7CHW - chains C and D of the 9 polymer chains in the assembly; structure by electron microscopy, 3.58 A resolution.

== Chain C ==
Molecule: DNA-directed RNA polymerase subunit beta
Organism: Escherichia coli (strain K12)
Notes: EC 2.7.7.6
UniProt: P0A8V2 (RPOB_ECOLI); residues 1-1342 here = UniProt positions 1-1342
Amino-acid sequence (1342 residues; numbered 1 to 1342; the number before each row is that of its first residue):
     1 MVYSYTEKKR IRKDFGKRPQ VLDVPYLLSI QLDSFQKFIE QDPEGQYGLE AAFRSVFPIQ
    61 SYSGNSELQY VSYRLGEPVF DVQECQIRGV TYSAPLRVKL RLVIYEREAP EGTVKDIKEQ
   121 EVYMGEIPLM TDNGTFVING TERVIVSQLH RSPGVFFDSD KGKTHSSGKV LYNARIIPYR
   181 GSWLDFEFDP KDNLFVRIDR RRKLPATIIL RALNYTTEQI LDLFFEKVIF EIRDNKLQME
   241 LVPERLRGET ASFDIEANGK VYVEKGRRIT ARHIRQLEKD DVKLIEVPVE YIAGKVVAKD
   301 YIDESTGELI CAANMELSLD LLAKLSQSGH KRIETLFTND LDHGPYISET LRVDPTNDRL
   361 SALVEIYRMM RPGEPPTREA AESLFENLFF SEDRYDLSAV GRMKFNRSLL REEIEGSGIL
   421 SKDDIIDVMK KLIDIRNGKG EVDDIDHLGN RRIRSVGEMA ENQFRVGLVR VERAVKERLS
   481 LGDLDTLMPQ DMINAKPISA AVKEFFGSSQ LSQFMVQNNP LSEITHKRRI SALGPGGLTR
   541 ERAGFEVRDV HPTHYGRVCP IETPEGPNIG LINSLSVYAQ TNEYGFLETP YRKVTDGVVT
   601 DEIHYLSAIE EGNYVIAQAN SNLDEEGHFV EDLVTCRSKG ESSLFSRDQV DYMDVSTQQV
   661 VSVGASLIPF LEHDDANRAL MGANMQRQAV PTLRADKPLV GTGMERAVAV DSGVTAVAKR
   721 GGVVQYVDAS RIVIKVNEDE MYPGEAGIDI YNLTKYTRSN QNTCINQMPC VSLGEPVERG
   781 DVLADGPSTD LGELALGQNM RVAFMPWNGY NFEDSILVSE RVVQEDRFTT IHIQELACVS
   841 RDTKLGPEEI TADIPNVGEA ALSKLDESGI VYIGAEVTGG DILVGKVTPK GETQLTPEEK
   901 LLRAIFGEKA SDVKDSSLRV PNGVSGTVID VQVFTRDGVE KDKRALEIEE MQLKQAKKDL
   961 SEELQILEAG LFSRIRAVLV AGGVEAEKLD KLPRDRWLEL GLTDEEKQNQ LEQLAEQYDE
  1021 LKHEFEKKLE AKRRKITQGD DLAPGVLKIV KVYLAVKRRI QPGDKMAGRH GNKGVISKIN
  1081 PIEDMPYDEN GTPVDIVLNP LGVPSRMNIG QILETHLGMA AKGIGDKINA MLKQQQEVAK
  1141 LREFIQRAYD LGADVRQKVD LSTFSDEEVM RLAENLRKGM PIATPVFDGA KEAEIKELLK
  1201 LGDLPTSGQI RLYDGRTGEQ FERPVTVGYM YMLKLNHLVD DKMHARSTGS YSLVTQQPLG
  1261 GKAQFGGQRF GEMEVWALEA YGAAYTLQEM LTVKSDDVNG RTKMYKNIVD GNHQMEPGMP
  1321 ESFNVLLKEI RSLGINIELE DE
Not modelled in the structure: 1-2, 198
Differences from the reference sequence: engineered mutation V516 (Asp in P0A8V2)
Curated features (UniProtKB/Swiss-Prot):
  - modified residue (N6-acetyllysine): K1022, K1200
  - mutagenesis: I561 (I561S: Resistant to antibiotics salinamide A and B), I569 (I569S: Resistant to antibiotics salinamide A and B), A665 (A665E: Resistant to antibiotics salinamide A and B), D675 (D675A/G: Resistant to antibiotics salinamide A and B), N677 (N677H/K: Resistant to antibiotics salinamide A and B), L680 (L680M: Resistant to antibiotics salinamide A and B), E813 (E813K: Disrupts the enzyme's active center)

== Chain D ==
Molecule: DNA-directed RNA polymerase subunit beta'
Organism: Escherichia coli
Notes: EC 2.7.7.6
UniProt: D7Y6A2 (D7Y6A2_ECOLX); numbering as in UniProt (aligned over 1-1407)
Amino-acid sequence (1407 residues; each row starts with the number of its first residue):
     1 MKDLLKFLKA QTKTEEFDAI KIALASPDMI RSWSFGEVKK PETINYRTFK PERDGLFCAR
    61 IFGPVKDYEC LCGKYKRLKH RGVICEKCGV EVTQTKVRRE RMGHIELASP TAHIWFLKSL
   121 PSRIGLLLDM PLRDIERVLY FESYVVIEGG MTNLERQQIL TEEQYLDALE EFGDEFDAKM
   181 GAEAIQALLK SMDLEQECEQ LREELNETNS ETKRKKLTKR IKLLEAFVQS GNKPEWMILT
   241 VLPVLPPDLR PLVPLDGGRF ATSDLNDLYR RVINRNNRLK RLLDLAAPDI IVRNEKRMLQ
   301 EAVDALLDNG RRGRAITGSN KRPLKSLADM IKGKQGRFRQ NLLGKRVDYS GRSVITVGPY
   361 LRLHQCGLPK KMALELFKPF IYGKLELRGL ATTIKAAKKM VEREEAVVWD ILDEVIREHP
   421 VLLNRAPTLH RLGIQAFEPV LIEGKAIQLH PLVCAAYNAD FDGDQMAVHV PLTLEAQLEA
   481 RALMMSTNNI LSPANGEPII VPSQDVVLGL YYMTRDCVNA KGEGMVLTGP KEAERLYRSG
   541 LASLHARVKV RITEYEKDAN GELVAKTSLK DTTVGRAILW MIVPKGLPYS IVNQALGKKA
   601 ISKMLNTCYR ILGLKPTVIF ADQIMYTGFA YAARSGASVG IDDMVIPEKK HEIISEAEAE
   661 VAEIQEQFQS GLVTAGERYN KVIDIWAAAN DRVSKAMMDN LQTETVINRD GQEEKQVSFN
   721 SIYMMADSGA RGSAAQIRQL AGMRGLMAKP DGSIIETPIT ANFREGLNVL QYFISTHGAR
   781 KGLADTALKT ANSGYLTRRL VDVAQDLVVT EDDCGTHEGI MMTPVIEGGD VKEPLRDRVL
   841 GRVTAEDVLK PGTADILVPR NTLLHEQWCD LLEENSVDAV KVRSVVSCDT DFGVCAHCYG
   901 RDLARGHIIN KGEAIGVIAA QSIGEPGTQL TMRTFHIGGA ASRAAAESSI QVKNKGSIKL
   961 SNVKSVVNSS GKLVITSRNT ELKLIDEFGR TKESYKVPYG AVLAKGDGEQ VAGGETVANW
  1021 DPHTMPVITE VSGFVRFTDM IDGQTITRQT DELTGLSSLV VLDSAERTAG GKDLRPALKI
  1081 VDAQGNDVLI PGTDMPAQYF LPGKAIVQLE DGVQISSGDT LARIPQESGG TKDITGGLPR
  1141 VADLFEARRP KEPAILAEIS GIVSFGKETK GKRRLVITPV DGSDPYEEMI PKWRQLNVFE
  1201 GERVERGDVI SDGPEAPHDI LRLRGVHAVT RYIVNEVQDV YRLQGVKIND KHIEVIVRQM
  1261 LRKATIVNAG SSDFLEGEQV EYSRVKIANR ELEANGKVGA TYSRDLLGIT KASLATESFI
  1321 SAASFQETTR VLTEAAVAGK RDELRGLKEN VIVGRLIPAG TGYAYHQDRM RRRAAGEAPA
  1381 APQVTAEDAS ASLAELLNAG LGGSDNE
Not modelled in the structure: 1-13, 19, 342-343, 933-943, 1181-1184, 1298-1299, 1377-1407
Metal / ion sites: Zn2+ site 1: C70, C72, C85; Mg2+: D460, D462, D464; Zn2+ site 2: C814, C888, C895, C898

== Chain C / chain D interface ==
Contacting residue pairs - 270 pairs, chain C then chain D:
  F545(C) - K781(D)
  F545(C) - A784(D)  hydrophobic
  R548(C) - R780(D)
  D549(C) - H777(D)  salt bridge
  D549(C) - R780(D)  hydrogen bond (backbone-side chain)
  V550(C) - T776(D)
  V550(C) - H777(D)
  V550(C) - R780(D)
  H551(C) - F773(D)
  Y555(C) - V769(D)
  P560(C) - F773(D)  hydrophobic
  P560(C) - T776(D)
  P560(C) - R780(D)
  I561(C) - Y772(D)  hydrophobic
  I561(C) - T776(D)
  T563(C) - R780(D)
  I569(C) - L783(D)  hydrophobic
  N573(C) - R780(D)  hydrogen bond
  Q618(C) - L770(D)
  N620(C) - V769(D)
  S642(C) - L770(D)
  T657(C) - V769(D)
  V660(C) - V769(D)  hydrophobic
  V660(C) - F773(D)  hydrophobic
  L671(C) - Y772(D)
  E672(C) - G766(D)
  E672(C) - L767(D)  hydrogen bond (backbone-backbone)
  H673(C) - F763(D)
  H673(C) - G766(D)
  D674(C) - F763(D)
  D674(C) - Y772(D)
  D675(C) - R744(D)  salt bridge
  D675(C) - Y772(D)
  A676(C) - Y772(D)
  A676(C) - A779(D)  hydrophobic
  N677(C) - A779(D)
  N677(C) - L783(D)
  A679(C) - Y772(D)
  L680(C) - L783(D)  hydrophobic
  F804(C) - S638(D)  hydrogen bond (backbone-side chain)
  M805(C) - A633(D)
  P806(C) - D505(D)
  P806(C) - A632(D)
  P806(C) - A633(D)
  P806(C) - A637(D)
  N808(C) - P359(D)
  N808(C) - F629(D)
  N808(C) - A633(D)
  G809(C) - V357(D)
  G809(C) - P359(D)
  G809(C) - F629(D)
  Y810(C) - P359(D)
  F812(C) - V357(D)  hydrophobic
  F812(C) - C454(D)  hydrophobic
  F812(C) - F461(D)  hydrophobic
  F812(C) - Q504(D)  hydrogen bond (backbone-side chain)
  F812(C) - D505(D)
  F812(C) - F629(D)  hydrophobic
  E813(C) - A459(D)
  E813(C) - F461(D)
  E813(C) - Q504(D)  hydrogen bond
  D814(C) - D462(D)
  S815(C) - V357(D)
  S815(C) - F461(D)
  R841(C) - G257(D)
  K844(C) - F49(D)
  Q894(C) - R77(D)  hydrogen bond
  G1063(C) - V354(D)
  G1063(C) - T356(D)
  K1065(C) - D462(D)
  K1073(C) - D462(D)  salt bridge
  V1075(C) - I355(D)
  V1075(C) - T356(D)
  V1075(C) - F461(D)
  V1075(C) - G463(D)
  I1076(C) - T356(D)
  S1077(C) - V357(D)
  N1099(C) - Q504(D)
  P1100(C) - A637(D)
  P1100(C) - V639(D)
  L1101(C) - Q504(D)
  L1101(C) - D505(D)
  L1101(C) - M725(D)  hydrophobic
  L1101(C) - R731(D)  hydrogen bond (backbone-side chain)
  P1104(C) - M725(D)  hydrophobic
  S1105(C) - R731(D)
  S1105(C) - Q736(D)
  R1106(C) - R731(D)
  M1107(C) - Q736(D)
  M1107(C) - Q739(D)
  M1107(C) - L740(D)  hydrophobic
  M1107(C) - F763(D)  hydrophobic
  I1109(C) - M644(D)  hydrophobic
  I1109(C) - L740(D)  hydrophobic
  I1112(C) - V639(D)  hydrophobic
  I1112(C) - G640(D)
  L1113(C) - I641(D)  hydrophobic
  H1116(C) - I641(D)
  F1187(C) - L767(D)
  E1192(C) - R764(D)
  Q1209(C) - S638(D)
  Q1209(C) - G640(D)
  Q1209(C) - D642(D)
  F1221(C) - A633(D)
  E1222(C) - Y512(D)  hydrogen bond
  E1222(C) - R634(D)
  E1222(C) - S635(D)
  R1223(C) - S635(D)
  R1223(C) - G636(D)
  R1223(C) - F719(D)  hydrogen bond (side chain-backbone)
  R1223(C) - S721(D)
  V1225(C) - S638(D)
  T1226(C) - S638(D)  hydrogen bond (backbone-side chain)
  T1226(C) - V639(D)
  T1226(C) - G640(D)
  V1239(C) - V354(D)  hydrophobic
  V1239(C) - K445(D)
  D1240(C) - K445(D)
  K1242(C) - R352(D)
  K1242(C) - Q465(D)
  M1243(C) - R352(D)
  M1243(C) - S353(D)
  M1243(C) - K371(D)
  M1243(C) - M372(D)  hydrophobic
  M1243(C) - K445(D)
  H1244(C) - G351(D)
  H1244(C) - R352(D)  hydrogen bond (backbone-backbone)
  H1244(C) - M372(D)
  A1245(C) - S350(D)
  A1245(C) - E375(D)
  R1246(C) - D348(D)  salt bridge
  R1246(C) - Y349(D)  hydrogen bond (backbone-backbone)
  R1246(C) - S350(D)  hydrogen bond (backbone-backbone)
  R1246(C) - E375(D)
  S1247(C) - Y349(D)
  S1247(C) - E375(D)
  S1247(C) - K378(D)
  Y1251(C) - D348(D)  hydrogen bond
  L1253(C) - R99(D)
  L1253(C) - V253(D)  hydrophobic
  V1254(C) - R99(D)  hydrogen bond (backbone-side chain)
  T1255(C) - F338(D)
  Q1257(C) - K345(D)
  Q1257(C) - R346(D)
  P1258(C) - R346(D)
  P1258(C) - D348(D)
  Q1264(C) - E375(D)  hydrogen bond
  G1267(C) - R346(D)  hydrogen bond (backbone-side chain)
  G1267(C) - V347(D)
  G1267(C) - S350(D)
  Q1268(C) - R346(D)
  Q1268(C) - V347(D)  hydrogen bond (backbone-backbone)
  Q1268(C) - S350(D)  hydrogen bond (backbone-side chain)
  Q1268(C) - G351(D)
  Q1268(C) - R352(D)
  Q1268(C) - A467(D)
  Q1268(C) - H469(D)
  R1269(C) - G344(D)
  R1269(C) - R346(D)
  F1270(C) - G344(D)
  F1270(C) - K345(D)  hydrogen bond (backbone-backbone)
  F1270(C) - V347(D)  hydrophobic
  F1270(C) - H469(D)
  E1272(C) - Q335(D)
  M1273(C) - T428(D)
  E1274(C) - N424(D)
  E1274(C) - A426(D)
  E1274(C) - T428(D)
  W1276(C) - T797(D)
  W1276(C) - R798(D)
  W1276(C) - V801(D)  hydrophobic
  W1276(C) - V917(D)
  W1276(C) - Q921(D)  hydrogen bond (backbone-side chain)
  L1278(C) - M484(D)  hydrophobic
  E1279(C) - A914(D)
  E1279(C) - V917(D)
  E1279(C) - L1347(D)
  E1279(C) - V1351(D)
  A1280(C) - R431(D)
  A1280(C) - I918(D)  hydrophobic
  Y1281(C) - R431(D)  hydrogen bond (side chain-backbone)
  Y1281(C) - I434(D)  hydrogen bond (side chain-backbone)
  Y1281(C) - M484(D)  hydrophobic
  Y1281(C) - N489(D)  hydrogen bond
  G1282(C) - E479(D)
  G1282(C) - L483(D)
  G1282(C) - G1360(D)
  G1282(C) - T1361(D)  hydrogen bond (backbone-backbone)
  A1283(C) - E479(D)
  A1284(C) - E479(D)
  A1284(C) - L1356(D)
  A1284(C) - I1357(D)  hydrophobic
  A1284(C) - G1362(D)
  Y1285(C) - E475(D)
  Y1285(C) - E479(D)
  Y1285(C) - L1356(D)
  Y1285(C) - T1361(D)
  T1286(C) - A476(D)
  T1286(C) - E479(D)
  L1287(C) - V1351(D)  hydrophobic
  Q1288(C) - L1356(D)
  E1289(C) - P471(D)
  E1289(C) - L472(D)  hydrogen bond (side chain-backbone)
  E1289(C) - T473(D)
  E1289(C) - A476(D)
  M1290(C) - V347(D)
  L1291(C) - V1351(D)
  T1292(C) - G1354(D)
  K1294(C) - D348(D)  hydrogen bond (backbone-backbone)
  K1294(C) - V470(D)  hydrogen bond (side chain-backbone)
  K1294(C) - L472(D)
  S1295(C) - R346(D)
  M1304(C) - L472(D)  hydrophobic
  Y1305(C) - Y349(D)
  Y1305(C) - P379(D)  hydrophobic
  Y1305(C) - Y382(D)
  I1308(C) - P379(D)
  I1308(C) - F380(D)  hydrophobic
  V1309(C) - P379(D)
  V1309(C) - G383(D)
  H1313(C) - F380(D)
  H1313(C) - L474(D)
  H1313(C) - Q477(D)
  G1318(C) - G1354(D)
  M1319(C) - V1353(D)
  P1320(C) - V1353(D)
  S1322(C) - F338(D)
  S1322(C) - R339(D)
  V1325(C) - R99(D)
  V1325(C) - L249(D)  hydrophobic
  L1326(C) - R337(D)
  K1328(C) - E100(D)  salt bridge
  K1328(C) - L245(D)
  K1328(C) - L249(D)
  E1329(C) - M330(D)
  E1329(C) - I331(D)
  I1330(C) - I331(D)  hydrophobic
  I1330(C) - R337(D)
  R1331(C) - W33(D)
  R1331(C) - P243(D)
  S1332(C) - P243(D)
  S1332(C) - L245(D)
  S1332(C) - Y269(D)  hydrogen bond
  S1332(C) - L327(D)
  L1333(C) - W115(D)  hydrophobic
  L1333(C) - P243(D)
  G1334(C) - A25(D)
  G1334(C) - H113(D)
  I1335(C) - I22(D)  hydrophobic
  I1335(C) - A23(D)
  I1335(C) - F116(D)  hydrophobic
  I1335(C) - A1336(D)  hydrophobic
  N1336(C) - I22(D)
  N1336(C) - A23(D)  hydrogen bond (backbone-backbone)
  N1336(C) - L24(D)
  N1336(C) - A25(D)
  N1336(C) - M29(D)
  N1336(C) - W33(D)
  I1337(C) - K21(D)
  E1338(C) - I20(D)
  E1338(C) - K21(D)  hydrogen bond (backbone-backbone)
  L1339(C) - F17(D)  hydrophobic
  L1339(C) - I20(D)  hydrophobic
  E1340(C) - D18(D)  hydrogen bond (backbone-backbone)
  E1340(C) - K21(D)
  E1340(C) - R1341(D)  salt bridge
  D1341(C) - E16(D)
  E1342(C) - E16(D)
  E1342(C) - D18(D)
  E1342(C) - R1341(D)  salt bridge
Other interface residues (no listed pair), chain C (149 interface residues in all): P552, H554, C559, E565, G566, G570, T635, C636, W807, P1044, Q1061, P1062, G1074, V1103, P1224, T1248, Q1256, A1277, Q1314, F1323
Other interface residues (no listed pair), chain D (167 interface residues in all): M102, P246, P251, L307, G336, Y360, L376, I394, L422, R425, H430, L432, A446, P451, D460, S503, V506, L508, Y537, D643, N720, I722, E765, N768, S775, A787, Q805, L1332, I1352, R1355

== In short ==
Chain C and chain D form an interface of 149 and 167 residues respectively; the contacts include 33 hydrogen
bonds and 7 salt bridges. Among the polar pairs are D549(C)-H777(D), D675(C)-R744(D) and K1073(C)-D462(D).
Curated annotation (UniProt) lists 7 mutagenesis sites on chain C.
Here chain C is DNA-directed RNA polymerase subunit beta (Escherichia coli (strain K12)) and chain D is
DNA-directed RNA polymerase subunit beta' (Escherichia coli). Entry 7CHW (Cryo-EM structure of an Escherichia
coli RNAP-promoter open complex (RPo)) was determined by electron microscopy.
